Entry 3JR4 (X-ray diffraction, 2.60 A resolution); this record covers chains A and C of the 3 polymer chains in the assembly.

# Chain A
Molecule: DNA glycosylase
Source organism: Geobacillus stearothermophilus
Notes: EC 4.2.99.18; fragment: MutM
UniProt: P84131 (P84131_BACST); residue numbers follow UniProt; this construct covers 2-274
Amino-acid sequence (273 residues; each row starts with the number of its first residue):
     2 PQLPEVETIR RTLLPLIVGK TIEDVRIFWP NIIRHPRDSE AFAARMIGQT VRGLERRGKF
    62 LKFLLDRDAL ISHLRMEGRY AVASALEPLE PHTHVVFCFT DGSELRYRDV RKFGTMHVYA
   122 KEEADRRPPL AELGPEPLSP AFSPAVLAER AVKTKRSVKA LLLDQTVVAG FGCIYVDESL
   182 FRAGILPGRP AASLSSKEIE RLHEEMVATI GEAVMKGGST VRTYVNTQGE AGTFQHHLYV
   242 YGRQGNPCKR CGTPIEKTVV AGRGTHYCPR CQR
Not modelled in the structure: 222-231
Construct notes: engineered mutation Cys-174 (Asn in P84131)
Metal / ion sites: Zn2+: Cys-249, Cys-252, Cys-269, Cys-272
Reported in the primary citation:
  - binding site for the 16-nt DNA strand: Trp-30, Asn-32, His-93, Arg-112, Lys-113, Phe-114
  - binding site for the 16-nt DNA strand (chain C): Gln-3, Lys-60, His-74, Arg-76, Met-77, Glu-78, Tyr-242, Lys-258
  - conformationally variable residues (order/disorder transition): Val-222 to Glu-231
  - mutagenesis - N174C: unchanged catalytic activity on oxoG
  - specificity-determining residues: Ser-220 (proposed by the authors, not directly observed)

# Chain C
Molecule: 16-nt DNA strand
Sequence (16 nucleotides; row label = number of the first residue in the row):
     1 TGCGTCCAXG TCTACC
Not modelled in the structure: 1-2, 14-16
Modified positions: GX1 (2'-deoxy-5'-O-{(S)-hydroxy[(2-sulfanylethyl)amino]phosphoryl}guanosine) at position 9

# Interface between chain A and chain C
Contacting residue pairs (26):
  Pro-2(A) / DG10(C)  phosphate contact
  Gln-3(A) / GX1_9(C)  sugar contact
  Gln-3(A) / DG10(C)  phosphate contact
  Lys-60(A) / DG10(C)  salt bridge to the phosphate
  Lys-60(A) / DT11(C)  salt bridge to the phosphate
  His-74(A) / DG10(C)  phosphate contact
  His-74(A) / DT11(C)  salt bridge to the phosphate
  Arg-76(A) / DG10(C)  sugar contact
  Arg-76(A) / DT11(C)  hydrogen bond to the sugar
  Met-77(A) / DA8(C)  sugar contact
  Met-77(A) / GX1_9(C)  base contact
  Met-77(A) / DG10(C)  base contact
  Glu-78(A) / GX1_9(C)  base contact
  Arg-112(A) / DA8(C)  hydrogen bond to the base
  Phe-114(A) / DG10(C)  base contact
  Gln-166(A) / DT11(C)  phosphate contact
  Gly-173(A) / DG10(C)  phosphate contact
  Cys-174(A) / GX1_9(C)  covalent bond
  Ile-175(A) / GX1_9(C)  sugar contact
  Tyr-242(A) / DA8(C)  phosphate contact
  Tyr-242(A) / GX1_9(C)  hydrogen bond to the phosphate
  Lys-258(A) / DA8(C)  salt bridge to the phosphate
  Arg-264(A) / GX1_9(C)  base contact
  Arg-264(A) / DT11(C)  hydrogen bond to the base
  Gly-265(A) / DA8(C)  phosphate contact
  Gly-265(A) / GX1_9(C)  base contact
Also at the interface, not in a pair above, chain A (19 interface residues in all): Leu-164, Phe-172
Also at the interface, not in a pair above, chain C (5 interface residues in all): DC12

# Summary
The interface between chain A and chain C involves 19 residues on one side and 5 on the other; the contacts
include 1 covalent bond, 4 hydrogen bonds and 4 salt bridges. Polar pairs include Arg-112(A)/DA8(C),
Arg-264(A)/DT11(C) and Arg-76(A)/DT11(C). The paper reports a binding site for the 16-nt DNA strand (chain C)
at Gln-3(A), Lys-60(A) and His-74(A) among others; N174C of chain A leaves catalytic activity on oxoG
unchanged.
Here chain A is DNA glycosylase (Geobacillus stearothermophilus) and chain C is a 16-nt DNA strand. Entry 3JR4
(MutM interrogating an extrahelical G) was determined by X-ray diffraction together with 3JR5 from the same
study.
